1SXJ - chains B and G of the 8 polymer chains in the assembly; structure by X-ray diffraction, 2.85 A resolution.

# Chain B
Name: Activator 1 37 kDa subunit
From: Saccharomyces cerevisiae
UniProtKB: P40339 (RFC4_YEAST); residues 1-323 here = UniProt positions 1-323
Amino-acid sequence (323 residues; row label = number of the first residue in the row):
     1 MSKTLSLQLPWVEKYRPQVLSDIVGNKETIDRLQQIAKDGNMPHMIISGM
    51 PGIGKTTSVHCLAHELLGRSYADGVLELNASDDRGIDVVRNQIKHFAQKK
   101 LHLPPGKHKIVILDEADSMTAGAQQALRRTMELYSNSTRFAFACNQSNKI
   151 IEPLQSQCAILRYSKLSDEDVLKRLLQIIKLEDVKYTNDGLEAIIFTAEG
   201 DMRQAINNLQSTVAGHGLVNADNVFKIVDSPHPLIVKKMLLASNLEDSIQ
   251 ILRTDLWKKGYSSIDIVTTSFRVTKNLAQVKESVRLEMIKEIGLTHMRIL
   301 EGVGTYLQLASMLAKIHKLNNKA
Unresolved in the structure: 1-6, 323
Sequence notes: engineered mutation Gln157 (Arg in P40339)
Bound ions: Mg2+: Thr56 (together with ATP-gamma-S)
Ligand contacts:
  - ATP-gamma-S (AGS; phosphothiophosphoric acid-adenylate ester), molecule 1: Val12, Tyr15, Arg16, Pro17, Asp22, Ile23, Val24, Gly25, Met50, Pro51, Gly52, Ile53, Gly54, Lys55, Thr56, Thr57, Glu115, Asn145, Leu166, Arg174, Met202, Arg203, Ile206
  - ATP-gamma-S (AGS), molecule 2: Arg128, Glu132, Pro153, Ser156
UniProt features mapped onto this chain:
  - binding site (ATP): Val12, Val24, Gly49 to Thr57, Asn145, Arg203

# Chain G
Name: Proliferating cell nuclear antigen
From: Saccharomyces cerevisiae
UniProtKB: P15873 (PCNA_YEAST); residue numbers follow UniProt; this construct covers 1-258
Amino-acid sequence (283 residues; row label = number of the first residue in the row; numbers below 1 keep their minus sign (Mse-24 is residue -24)):
   -24 MGSSHHHHHHSSGLEVLFQGPHMASMLEAKFEEASLFKRIIDGFKDCVQL
    26 VNFQCKEDGIIAQAVDDSRVLLVSLEIGVEAFQEYRCDHPVTLGMDLTSL
    76 SKILRCGNNTDTLTLIADNTPDSIILLFEDTKKDRIAEYSLKLMDIDADF
   126 LKIEELQYDSTLSLPSSEFSKIVRDLSQLSDSINIMITKETIKFVADGDI
   176 GSGSVIIKPFVDMEHPETSIKLEMDQPVDLTFGAKYLLDIIKGSSLSDRV
   226 GIRLSSEAPALFQFDLKSGFLQFFLAPKFNDEE
Unresolved in the structure: -24 to -3, 256-258
Sequence notes: expression tag (-24 to 0); modified residue (1, 70, 119, 161, 188, 199)
Modified residues: Mse-24 (selenomethionine); Mse-2, Mse1, Mse70, Mse119, Mse161, Mse188, Mse199 (selenomethionine; parent Met)
UniProt features mapped onto this chain:
  - DNA-binding region: Arg61 to Arg80
  - cross-link (Glycyl lysine isopeptide (Lys-Gly)): Lys127 (interchain with G-Cter in SUMO), Lys164 (interchain with G-Cter in SUMO)

# Chain B / chain G interface
Contacting residue pairs (15):
  His95(B) - Ser74(G)
  His95(B) - Mse119(G)
  Gln98(B) - Leu25(G)
  Gln98(B) - Mse119(G)
  Gln98(B) - Asp120(G)  hydrogen bond (backbone-backbone)
  Lys99(B) - Lys117(G)
  Lys99(B) - Leu118(G)
  Lys100(B) - Asp97(G)
  Lys100(B) - Leu118(G)  hydrogen bond (backbone-backbone)
  Lys100(B) - Mse119(G)
  Lys100(B) - Asp120(G)
  Leu101(B) - Asp97(G)
  His102(B) - Thr95(G)  hydrogen bond (side chain-backbone)
  His102(B) - Pro96(G)  hydrogen bond (side chain-backbone)
  His102(B) - Asp97(G)  salt bridge
Also at the interface, not in a pair above, chain G (10 interface residues in all): Asp71

# Summary
Chain B and chain G form an interface of 6 and 10 residues respectively, with 4 hydrogen bonds and 1 salt
bridge. Polar pairs include His102(B)-Asp97(G), His102(B)-Thr95(G) and His102(B)-Pro96(G). Chain B binds
ATP-gamma-S. Curated annotation (UniProt) lists 13 ATP-binding residues on chain B.
Chain B is Activator 1 37 kDa subunit and chain G is Proliferating cell nuclear antigen, both from
Saccharomyces cerevisiae; the structure, Crystal Structure of the Eukaryotic Clamp Loader (Replication Factor
C, RFC) Bound to the DNA Sliding ..., was determined by X-ray diffraction.
